Entry 5HBV (X-ray diffraction, 2.70 A resolution); this record covers chains A and B of the 4 polymer chains in the assembly.

# Chain A
Molecule: Alpha-bungarotoxin isoform V31
Source organism: Bungarus multicinctus
UniProtKB: P60616 (3L21V_BUNMU); residues 1-74 here correspond to UniProt positions 22-95 (UniProt number = residue number + 21)
Chain sequence (74 residues; row label = number of the first residue in the row):
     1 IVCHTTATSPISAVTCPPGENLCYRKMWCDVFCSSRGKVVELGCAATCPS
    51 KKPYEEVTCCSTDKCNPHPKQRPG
Disulfides: Cys3-Cys23, Cys16-Cys44, Cys29-Cys33, Cys48-Cys59, Cys60-Cys65

# Chain B
Molecule: Acetylcholine receptor subunit alpha 1
Source organism: Mus musculus
UniProtKB: P04756 (ACHA_MOUSE); residues 2-211 here correspond to UniProt positions 22-231 (UniProt number = residue number + 20)
Chain sequence (212 residues; numbered 0 to 211; the number before each row is that of its first residue; numbering starts at 0):
     0 KSEHETRLEAKLFEDYSSVVRPVEDHREIVQVTVGLQLIQLINVDEVNQI
    50 VTTNVRLKQQWVDYNLKWNPDDYGGVKKIHIPSEKIWRPDVVLYNNADGD
   100 FAIVKFTKVLLDYTGHITWTPPAIFKSYCEIIVTHFPFDEQNCSMKLGTR
   150 TYDGSAVAINPESDQPDLSNFMESGEWVIKEARGWKHWVFYSCCPTTPYL
   200 DITYHFVMQRLP
Sequence notes: expression tag (0-1); engineered mutation Glu8 (Val28 in P04756), Arg149 (Trp169 in P04756), Ala155 (Val175 in P04756)
Disulfides: Cys128-Cys142, Cys192-Cys193
Covalent attachments: glycan linked to Asn141
Swiss-Prot annotation at these positions:
  - glycosylation: Asn141 (N-linked (GlcNAc...) asparagine)

# Interface between chain A and chain B
Residue-residue contacts - 37 pairs, chain A then chain B:
  Thr6(A) with Phe189(B)
  Thr8(A) with Phe189(B)
  Ser9(A) with Trp187(B); Phe189(B); Pro197(B)
  Ile11(A) with Phe189(B), hydrophobic; Pro194(B)
  Asp30(A) with Tyr190(B), hydrogen bond
  Val31(A) with Tyr93(B), hydrophobic; Asp99(B); Phe100(B), hydrophobic
  Phe32(A) with Tyr93(B), hydrophobic; Phe100(B), hydrophobic; Arg149(B); Tyr190(B)
  Arg36(A) with Thr148(B), hydrogen bond (side chain-backbone); Arg149(B), hydrogen bond (side chain-backbone); Tyr190(B); Ser191(B); Cys192(B), hydrogen bond (backbone-backbone); Tyr198(B)
  Gly37(A) with Tyr190(B)
  Lys38(A) with Tyr190(B); Ser191(B), hydrogen bond (backbone-backbone)
  Val39(A) with Val188(B), hydrophobic; Phe189(B); Tyr190(B), hydrophobic
  Val40(A) with Phe189(B), hydrogen bond (backbone-backbone); Tyr190(B); Ser191(B)
  His68(A) with Tyr190(B), hydrogen bond (side chain-backbone); Ser191(B); Cys193(B); Pro194(B)
  Pro69(A) with Ser191(B)
  Lys70(A) with Ser191(B); Cys192(B), hydrogen bond (side chain-backbone)
Also at the interface, not in a pair above, chain A (18 interface residues in all): Pro10, Met27, Gln71
Also at the interface, not in a pair above, chain B (16 interface residues in all): Thr150
The authors on this interface:
  - interface residues, chain B: Phe189(B)

# Summary
Chain A and chain B form an interface of 18 and 16 residues respectively; the contacts include 8 hydrogen
bonds. Polar contacts include Asp30(A)-Tyr190(B), Arg36(A)-Thr148(B) and Arg36(A)-Arg149(B). From the paper:
the interface residue Phe189(B).
Here chain A is Alpha-bungarotoxin isoform V31 (Bungarus multicinctus) and chain B is Acetylcholine receptor
subunit alpha 1 (Mus musculus). Entry 5HBV (Complex structure of Fab35 and mouse nAChR alpha1) was determined
by X-ray diffraction together with 5HBT from the same study.
